8TNL - chains C and B of the 9 polymer chains in the assembly; structure by electron microscopy, 3.62 A resolution.

== Chain C ==
Protein: Hemagglutinin
From: Influenza A virus (A/Shanghai/02/2013(H7N9))
Reference sequence: A0A067Y6L0 (A0A067Y6L0_9INFA); residues -17 to 497 here correspond to UniProt positions 1-515 (UniProt number = residue number + 18)
Sequence (566 residues; each row starts with the number of its first residue; note: 6 numbers in that range are skipped by the numbering (no residue carries them; nothing is unmodelled there); a row labelled like 316A-316K holds insertion residues (316A, then the next letters in order); numbers below 1 keep their minus sign (Met-17 is residue -17)):
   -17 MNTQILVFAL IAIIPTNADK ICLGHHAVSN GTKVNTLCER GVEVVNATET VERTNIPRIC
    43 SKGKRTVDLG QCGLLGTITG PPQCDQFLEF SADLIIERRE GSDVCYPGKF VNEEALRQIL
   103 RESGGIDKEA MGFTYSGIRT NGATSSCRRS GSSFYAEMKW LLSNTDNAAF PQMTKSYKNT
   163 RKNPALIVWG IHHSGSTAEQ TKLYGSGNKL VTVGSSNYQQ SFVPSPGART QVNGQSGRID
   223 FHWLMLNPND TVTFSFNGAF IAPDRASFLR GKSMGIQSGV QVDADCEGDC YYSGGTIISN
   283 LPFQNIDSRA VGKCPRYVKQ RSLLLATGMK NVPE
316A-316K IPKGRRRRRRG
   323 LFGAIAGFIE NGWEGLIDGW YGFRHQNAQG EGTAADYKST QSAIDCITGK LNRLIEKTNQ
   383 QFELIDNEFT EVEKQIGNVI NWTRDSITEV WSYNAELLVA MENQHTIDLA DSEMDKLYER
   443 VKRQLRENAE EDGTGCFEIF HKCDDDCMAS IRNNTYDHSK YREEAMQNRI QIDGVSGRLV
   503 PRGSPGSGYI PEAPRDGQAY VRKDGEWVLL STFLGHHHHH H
Unresolved in the structure: -17 to 0, 209-219, 316A-316K, 491-543
Sequence notes: conflict Cys20 (Thr38 in A0A067Y6L0), Ser128 (Ala146 in A0A067Y6L0), Val205 (Ala223 in A0A067Y6L0), Tyr274 (His292 in A0A067Y6L0), Cys368 (Gln386 in A0A067Y6L0), Gly496 (Pro514 in A0A067Y6L0); insertion (316E-316I); expression tag (498-543)
Disulfides: Cys4-Cys458, Cys42-Cys268, Cys54-Cys66, Cys87-Cys129, Cys272-Cys296, Cys465-Cys469
Glycans and other covalent adducts: N-acetylglucosamine (NAG) linked to Asn28, Asn231, Asn403

== Chain B ==
Protein: H7.HK1 Neutralizing Antibody Heavy Chain
From: Homo sapiens
Notes: antibody fragment or engineered binder
Sequence (112 residues; numbered 1 to 112; the number before each row is that of its first residue):
     1 DIVMTQSPVS LPVTPGEPAS ISCNSSQSLL HSNGYAHLDW YLQKPGQSPK LMIYLGLNRA
    61 FGVPDRFSGS GSGTDFTLKI SRVEAEDVGV YYCMQALQTP FTFGPGTRVD IK
Disulfides: Cys23-Cys93

== Chain C / chain B interface ==
Pairs across the interface (9; chain C residue first):
  Gly119(C) with Phe61(B)
  Gln154(C) with Tyr54(B), hydrogen bond (backbone-side chain)
  Thr156(C) with Tyr35(B); Leu55(B)
  Lys160(C) with His31(B)
  Gly196(C) with Asn33(B)
  Ser197(C) with Asn33(B)
  Thr233(C) with His31(B)
  Thr235(C) with Asn33(B)
Also at the interface, not in a pair above, chain C (12 interface residues in all): Ser118, Met155, Gln201, Ser237
Also at the interface, not in a pair above, chain B (8 interface residues in all): Gly34, Asn58

== Overview ==
12 residues of chain C face 8 of chain B across their interface, with 1 hydrogen bond. Its one hydrogen-bonded
contact is Gln154(C)-Tyr54(B). Covalently linked N-acetylglucosamine: at Asn28(C), Asn231(C) and Asn403(C).
Here chain C is Hemagglutinin (Influenza A virus (A/Shanghai/02/2013(H7N9))) and chain B is H7.HK1
Neutralizing Antibody Heavy Chain (Homo sapiens). Entry 8TNL (CryoEM structure of H7 hemagglutinin from
A/Shanghai2/2013 H7N9 in complex with a human neutralizing antibody H7.HK1) was determined by electron
microscopy (same publication as 8TOA).
